9BI4 - chains D and F of the 6 polymer chains in the assembly; structure by electron microscopy, 3.20 A resolution.

Chain D:
Name: DNA repair protein RAD50
Organism: Saccharomyces cerevisiae
Notes: EC 3.6.-.-
UniProt: P12753 (RAD50_YEAST); residue numbers follow UniProt; this construct covers 1-1312
Amino-acid sequence (1312 residues; numbered 1 to 1312; the number before each row is that of its first residue):
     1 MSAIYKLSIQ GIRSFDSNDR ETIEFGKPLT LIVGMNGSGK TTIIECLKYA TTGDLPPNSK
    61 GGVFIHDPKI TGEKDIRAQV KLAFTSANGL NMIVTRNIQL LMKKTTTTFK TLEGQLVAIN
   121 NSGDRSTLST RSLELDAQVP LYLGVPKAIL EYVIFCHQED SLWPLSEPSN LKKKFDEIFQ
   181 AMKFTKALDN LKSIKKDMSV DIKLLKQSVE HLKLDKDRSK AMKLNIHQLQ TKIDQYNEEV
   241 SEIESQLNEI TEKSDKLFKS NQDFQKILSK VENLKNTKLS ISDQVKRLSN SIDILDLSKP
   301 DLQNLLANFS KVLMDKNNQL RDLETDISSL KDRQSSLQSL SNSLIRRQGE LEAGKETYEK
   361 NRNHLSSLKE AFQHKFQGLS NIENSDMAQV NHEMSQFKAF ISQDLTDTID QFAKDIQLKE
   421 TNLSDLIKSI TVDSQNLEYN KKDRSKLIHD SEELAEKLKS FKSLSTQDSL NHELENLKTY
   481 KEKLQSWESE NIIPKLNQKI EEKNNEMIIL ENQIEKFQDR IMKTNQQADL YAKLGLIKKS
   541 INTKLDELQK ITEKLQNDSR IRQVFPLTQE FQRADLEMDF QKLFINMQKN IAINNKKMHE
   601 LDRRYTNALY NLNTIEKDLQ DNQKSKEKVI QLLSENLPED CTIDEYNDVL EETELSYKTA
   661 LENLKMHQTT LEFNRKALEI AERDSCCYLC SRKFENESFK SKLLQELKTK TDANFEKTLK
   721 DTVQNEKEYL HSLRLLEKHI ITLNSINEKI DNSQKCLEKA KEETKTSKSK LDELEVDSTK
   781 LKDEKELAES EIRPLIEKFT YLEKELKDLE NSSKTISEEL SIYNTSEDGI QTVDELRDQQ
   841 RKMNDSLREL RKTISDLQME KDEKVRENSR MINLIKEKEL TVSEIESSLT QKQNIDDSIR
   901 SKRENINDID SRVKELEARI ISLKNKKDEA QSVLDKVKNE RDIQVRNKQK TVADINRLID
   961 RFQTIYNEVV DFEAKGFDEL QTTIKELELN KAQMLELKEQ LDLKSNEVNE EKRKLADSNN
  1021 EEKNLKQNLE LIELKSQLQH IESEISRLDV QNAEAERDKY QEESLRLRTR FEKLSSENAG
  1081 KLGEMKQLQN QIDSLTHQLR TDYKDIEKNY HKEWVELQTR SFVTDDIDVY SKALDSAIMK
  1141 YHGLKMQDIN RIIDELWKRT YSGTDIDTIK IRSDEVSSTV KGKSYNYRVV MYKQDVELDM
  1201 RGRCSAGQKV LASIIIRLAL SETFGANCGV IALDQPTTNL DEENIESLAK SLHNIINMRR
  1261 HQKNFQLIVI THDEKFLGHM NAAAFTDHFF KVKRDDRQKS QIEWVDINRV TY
Not modelled in the structure: 240-1088, 1177-1179, 1312
Construct notes: engineered mutation Gln1235 (Glu in P12753)
Bound ions: Mg2+: Thr41, Gln158 (together with ATP)
Small-molecule neighbours:
  - ATP (adenosine-5'-triphosphate): Asp1165, Met1191, Lys1193, Arg1203, Cys1204, Ser1205, Ala1206, Gly1207, Gln1208, Asn1239
  - ATP: Arg13, Ser14, Met35, Asn36, Gly37, Ser38, Gly39, Lys40, Thr41, Thr42, Val63, Ile65, His66, Asp67, Gln158, Asp1234, His1272, Arg1294
UniProt features mapped onto this chain:
  - binding site (ATP): Arg13, Asn36, Gly37, Gly39, Lys40, Thr41, Thr42, Ile65, Asp67, Gln158
  - binding site (Mg(2+)): Thr41, Gln158
  - binding site (Zn(2+)): Cys687, Cys690
  - modified residue: Ser469 (Phosphoserine), Thr568 (Phosphothreonine)
  - mutagenesis: Lys60 (K60E: Does not affect dimerization but shows decreased DNA-binding), Ser685 to Tyr688 (In rad50-48; destabilization of the hook interface without affecting the ability to promote homologous recombination), Arg1201 (R1201E: Abolished ability to mediate DNA repair), Ser1205 (S1205R: Abolished ability to mediate DNA repair. Abolished ability to promote maintenance of telomeres)
Reported in the primary citation:
  - mutagenesis - R13A, N36A, E159A, K195A, D1126A, D1126E, D1126N, E1155A/D1167A/E1243A, W1157A, W1157Y, R1201A, K1209A: decreased growth in response to CPT
  - binding site for ATP: Arg13, Asn36, Lys40, Gln158, His1272
  - self-association interface (contacts with another copy of this molecule); pairs are residue here / residue on that copy: Glu159-Lys1209, Asp1241-Asn36
  - mutagenesis - R13A, N36A, K192A/K195A/K196A: unchanged binding to Double-strand break repair protein MRE11
  - mutagenesis - W1157A, W1157Y: decreased expression
  - mutagenesis - W1157A: abolished binding to Double-strand break repair protein MRE11
  - mutagenesis - K103A/K104A/R1201A, T111A/R1201A, K192A/R1201A, K195A/R1201A, W1157Y: decreased binding to Double-strand break repair protein MRE11
  - binding site for one strand of dsDNA: Asn58, Lys60, Phe109, Thr111, Ser169, Arg1201
  - mutagenesis - K60A, R131A, K173A/K174A, K192A/K195A/K196A, K1181A/K1183A, R1201A: unchanged binding to dsDNA
  - mutagenesis - K60A/R1201A, R131A/R1201A, E1235Q: decreased catalytic activity on ATP
  - mutagenesis - K192A/K195A/K196A: decreased growth
  - catalytic residues: Gln158, Asp1234, His1272 (by similarity / conservation)

Chain F:
Molecule: second strand of dsDNA
Sequence (83 nucleotides; each row starts with the number of its first residue):
    12 TTTTTTTTTT TTTTTTTTTT TTTTTTTTTT TTTTTTTTTT TTTTTTTTTT TTTTTTTTTT
    72 TTTTTTTTTT TTTTTTTTTT TTT
Not modelled in the structure: 34-94

Chain D / chain F interface:
Residue-residue contacts (16; chain D residue first):
  Thr108(D) - DT28(F)  phosphate contact
  Phe109(D) - DT28(F)  hydrogen bond to the phosphate
  Phe109(D) - DT29(F)  phosphate contact
  Lys110(D) - DT29(F)  phosphate contact
  Thr111(D) - DT29(F)  hydrogen bond to the phosphate
  Leu133(D) - DT30(F)  phosphate contact
  Glu167(D) - DT20(F)  sugar contact
  Glu167(D) - DT21(F)  base contact
  Ser169(D) - DT21(F)  hydrogen bond to the phosphate
  Lys196(D) - DT23(F)  salt bridge to the phosphate
  Gly1182(D) - DT20(F)  phosphate contact
  Gly1182(D) - DT21(F)  sugar contact
  Lys1183(D) - DT20(F)  salt bridge to the phosphate
  Lys1183(D) - DT21(F)  phosphate contact
  Ser1184(D) - DT21(F)  sugar contact
  Arg1201(D) - DT20(F)  salt bridge to the phosphate
Also at the interface, not in a pair above, chain D (15 interface residues in all): Arg131, Pro168, Lys192
Also at the interface, not in a pair above, chain F (8 interface residues in all): DT22, DT31

In short:
Chain D and chain F form an interface of 15 and 8 residues respectively; the contacts include 3 hydrogen bonds
and 3 salt bridges. Polar pairs include Phe109(D)-DT28(F), Thr111(D)-DT29(F) and Ser169(D)-DT21(F). The paper
reports catalytic residues Gln158(D), Asp1234(D) and His1272(D); R13A, N36A and E159A of chain D, among
others, reduce growth in response to CPT; 24 substitutions were tested in all.
Here chain D is DNA repair protein RAD50 (Saccharomyces cerevisiae) and chain F is second strand of dsDNA.
Entry 9BI4 (cryo EM structure of dsDNA bound Mre11-Rad50 complex) was determined by electron microscopy.
